5TDH - chains B and G of the 3 polymer chains in the assembly; structure by X-ray diffraction, 3.00 A resolution.

# Chain B
Molecule: Guanine nucleotide-binding protein G(I)/G(S)/G(T) subunit beta-1
Source organism: Rattus norvegicus
Reference sequence: P54311 (GBB1_RAT); residues 1-340 here = UniProt positions 1-340
Amino-acid sequence (342 residues; row label = number of the first residue in the row; numbers below 1 keep their minus sign (Ser-1 is residue -1)):
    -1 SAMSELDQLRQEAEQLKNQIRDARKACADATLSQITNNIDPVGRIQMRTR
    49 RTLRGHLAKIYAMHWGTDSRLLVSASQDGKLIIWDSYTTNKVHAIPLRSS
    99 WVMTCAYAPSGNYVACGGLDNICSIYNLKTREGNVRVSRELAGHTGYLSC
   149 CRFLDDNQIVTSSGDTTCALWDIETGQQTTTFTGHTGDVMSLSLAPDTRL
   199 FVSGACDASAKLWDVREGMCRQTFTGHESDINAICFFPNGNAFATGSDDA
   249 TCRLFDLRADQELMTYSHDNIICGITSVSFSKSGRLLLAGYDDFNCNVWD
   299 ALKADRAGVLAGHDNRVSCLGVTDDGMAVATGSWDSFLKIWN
Not modelled in the structure: 128-130
Construct notes: expression tag (-1 to 0)
UniProt features mapped onto this chain:
  - modified residue: Ser2 (N-acetylserine), His266 (Phosphohistidine)
What the authors report for this chain:
  - contacts within the chain: Arg22-Gln259 (hydrogen bond)

# Chain G
Molecule: Guanine nucleotide-binding protein G(I)/G(S)/G(O) subunit gamma-2
Source organism: Bos taurus
Reference sequence: P63212 (GBG2_BOVIN); residue numbers follow UniProt; this construct covers 1-68
Amino-acid sequence (68 residues; numbered 1 to 68; the number before each row is that of its first residue):
     1 MASNNTASIAQARKLVEQLKMEANIDRIKVSKAAADLMAYCEAHAKEDPL
    51 LTPVPASENPFREKKFFC
Not modelled in the structure: 1-7, 63-68
UniProt features mapped onto this chain:
  - modified residue: Ala2 (N-acetylalanine), Cys68 (Cysteine methyl ester)
  - lipidation: Cys68 (S-geranylgeranyl cysteine)

# Chain B / chain G interface
Contacting residue pairs (85):
  Glu3(B) - Arg13(G)  salt bridge
  Leu4(B) - Ser8(G)
  Leu7(B) - Val16(G)
  Glu10(B) - Val16(G)
  Glu10(B) - Lys20(G)  salt bridge
  Ala11(B) - Leu19(G)  hydrophobic
  Leu14(B) - Val16(G)
  Leu14(B) - Leu19(G)  hydrophobic
  Leu14(B) - Lys20(G)
  Ile18(B) - Glu22(G)
  Ile18(B) - Arg27(G)
  Ala21(B) - Arg27(G)
  Arg22(B) - Arg27(G)
  Cys25(B) - Arg27(G)
  Cys25(B) - Lys29(G)
  Cys25(B) - Val30(G)  hydrogen bond (backbone-backbone)
  Ala26(B) - Val30(G)  hydrophobic
  Asp27(B) - Lys29(G)
  Asp27(B) - Val30(G)  hydrogen bond (side chain-backbone)
  Asp27(B) - Ser31(G)  hydrogen bond
  Ala28(B) - Val30(G)
  Leu30(B) - Ala34(G)  hydrophobic
  Ile33(B) - Ser31(G)
  Ile33(B) - Ala34(G)  hydrophobic
  Ile33(B) - Ala35(G)
  Ile33(B) - Met38(G)
  Thr34(B) - Met38(G)
  Ile37(B) - Met38(G)  hydrophobic
  Ile37(B) - Glu42(G)
  Val40(B) - Leu51(G)  hydrophobic
  Ile43(B) - Leu50(G)
  Met45(B) - Leu50(G)  hydrophobic
  Arg48(B) - Asn59(G)
  Arg48(B) - Phe61(G)  hydrogen bond (side chain-backbone)
  Arg49(B) - Pro60(G)  hydrogen bond (side chain-backbone)
  Arg49(B) - Phe61(G)
  Ser84(B) - Phe61(G)
  Tyr85(B) - Pro60(G)  hydrophobic
  Tyr85(B) - Phe61(G)  hydrophobic
  Cys218(B) - Gln18(G)  hydrogen bond (backbone-side chain)
  Cys218(B) - Met21(G)
  Cys218(B) - Glu22(G)
  Arg219(B) - Glu22(G)
  Gln220(B) - Glu22(G)
  Thr221(B) - Glu22(G)  hydrogen bond (backbone-side chain)
  Phe235(B) - Leu37(G)  hydrophobic
  Phe235(B) - Tyr40(G)  hydrophobic
  Phe235(B) - Cys41(G)  hydrophobic
  Pro236(B) - Tyr40(G)
  Asn237(B) - Leu37(G)
  Asn237(B) - Tyr40(G)
  Asp254(B) - Ala33(G)
  Arg256(B) - Asp26(G)
  Arg256(B) - Arg27(G)
  Arg256(B) - Ile28(G)  hydrogen bond (backbone-backbone)
  Arg256(B) - Ala33(G)
  Arg256(B) - Asp36(G)  salt bridge
  Ala257(B) - Ile28(G)
  Asp258(B) - Arg27(G)  salt bridge
  Gln259(B) - Val30(G)
  Leu261(B) - Val30(G)  hydrophobic
  Leu261(B) - Leu37(G)  hydrophobic
  Ser279(B) - Asp48(G)  hydrogen bond
  Lys280(B) - Glu47(G)  salt bridge
  Lys280(B) - Asp48(G)
  Ser281(B) - Tyr40(G)
  Ser281(B) - Cys41(G)
  Ser281(B) - His44(G)
  Ser281(B) - Asp48(G)  hydrogen bond
  Ser281(B) - Leu51(G)
  Arg283(B) - Cys41(G)
  Arg283(B) - Glu42(G)  salt bridge
  Arg283(B) - Leu51(G)
  Leu284(B) - Leu50(G)  hydrophobic
  Leu284(B) - Leu51(G)  hydrophobic
  Leu300(B) - Cys41(G)  hydrophobic
  Asp323(B) - Pro49(G)
  Gly324(B) - Pro49(G)
  Gly324(B) - Leu50(G)
  Met325(B) - Pro49(G)  hydrophobic
  Met325(B) - Val54(G)  hydrophobic
  Ala326(B) - Phe61(G)  hydrophobic
  Val327(B) - Leu50(G)  hydrophobic
  Ile338(B) - Phe61(G)  hydrophobic
  Asn340(B) - Asn59(G)  hydrogen bond
Also at the interface, not in a pair above, chain B (56 interface residues in all): Lys15, Thr29, Met217, Ala240, Leu252, Gly282
Also at the interface, not in a pair above, chain G (38 interface residues in all): Ile9, Ala12, Ala23, Ala45, Arg62
The authors on this interface:
  - residue pairs: Thr221(B)-Glu22(G) (hydrogen bond)

# In short
The interface between chain B and chain G involves 56 residues on one side and 38 on the other; the contacts
include 11 hydrogen bonds and 6 salt bridges. Polar pairs include Glu3(B)-Arg13(G), Glu10(B)-Lys20(G) and
Arg256(B)-Asp36(G). The paper describes a hydrogen bond between Thr221(B) and Glu22(G). The paper reports
contacts within the chain involving Gln259(B) and Arg22(B).
Chain B is Guanine nucleotide-binding protein G(I)/G(S)/G(T) subunit beta-1 (Rattus norvegicus) and chain G is
Guanine nucleotide-binding protein G(I)/G(S)/G(O) subunit gamma-2 (Bos taurus); the structure, The crystal
structure of the dominant negative mutant G protein alpha(i)-1-beta-1-gamma-2 G203A/A326S, was determined by
X-ray diffraction.
